Entry 4B6S (X-ray diffraction, 1.90 A resolution); this record covers chains A and C of the 3 polymer chains in the assembly.

Chain A (and C):
Protein: 3-dehydroquinate dehydratase
Source organism: Helicobacter pylori 26695
Notes: EC 4.2.1.10; chain C of this document is another copy of the same molecule, construct and numbering; everything in this record applies to it too
Reference sequence: Q48255 (AROQ_HELPY); numbering as in UniProt (aligned over 1-167)
Sequence (167 residues; numbered 1 to 167; the number before each row is that of its first residue):
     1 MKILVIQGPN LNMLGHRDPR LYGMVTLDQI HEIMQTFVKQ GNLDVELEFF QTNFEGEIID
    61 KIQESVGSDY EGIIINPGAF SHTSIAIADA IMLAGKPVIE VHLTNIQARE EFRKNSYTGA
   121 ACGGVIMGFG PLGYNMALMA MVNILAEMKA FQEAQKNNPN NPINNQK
Not modelled in the structure: 159-167 (chain C: 156-167)
Curated features (UniProtKB/Swiss-Prot):
  - active site: Tyr-22 (Proton acceptor), His-102 (Proton donor)
  - binding site (substrate): Asn-76, His-82, Asp-89, Leu-103, Thr-104, Arg-113
  - site: Arg-17 (Transition state stabilizer)
Ligand contacts: 2HN ((1R,2S,4S,5R)-2-(2,3,4,5,6-pentafluorophenyl)methyl-1,4,5-trihydroxy-3-oxocyclohexane-1-carboxylic acid): Pro-9, Asn-10, Leu-11, Met-13, Leu-14, Tyr-22, Asn-76, Gly-78, Ala-79, His-82, His-102, Leu-103, Thr-104, Ile-106, Arg-109, Arg-113
From the paper describing this entry:
  - catalytic residues: Pro-9, Asn-10, Arg-17, Tyr-22 (citing earlier work)
  - contacts within the chain: Asp-18/Arg-20, Pro-19/Leu-21 (backbone contact) (from molecular simulation)

Interface between chain A and chain C:
Pairs across the interface - 34 pairs, chain A then chain C:
  Pro-9(A) / Ala-86(C)  hydrophobic
  Asn-10(A) / Ile-59(C)
  Asn-10(A) / Gln-63(C)  hydrogen bond
  Asn-10(A) / Ala-86(C)  hydrogen bond (side chain-backbone)
  Asn-10(A) / Asp-89(C)
  Asn-10(A) / Ala-90(C)
  Asn-12(A) / Gln-63(C)  hydrogen bond
  Met-13(A) / Gln-63(C)
  Met-13(A) / Val-66(C)  hydrophobic
  Met-13(A) / Leu-93(C)  hydrophobic
  Arg-17(A) / Val-66(C)
  Arg-17(A) / Leu-93(C)  hydrogen bond (side chain-backbone)
  Arg-17(A) / Ala-94(C)
  Arg-17(A) / Gly-95(C)
  Asn-53(A) / Gly-56(C)
  Asn-53(A) / Ile-59(C)
  Asn-53(A) / Asp-60(C)  hydrogen bond
  Asn-53(A) / Gln-63(C)  hydrogen bond
  Phe-54(A) / Phe-54(C)  hydrophobic
  Phe-54(A) / Gly-56(C)
  Phe-54(A) / Glu-57(C)
  Phe-54(A) / Asp-60(C)
  Ala-79(A) / Ile-85(C)  hydrophobic
  Ala-79(A) / Ala-86(C)
  Ala-79(A) / Asp-89(C)
  Phe-80(A) / Glu-55(C)
  Phe-80(A) / Ala-86(C)  hydrophobic
  His-82(A) / Ile-85(C)
  Thr-83(A) / Thr-83(C)
  Thr-83(A) / Ile-85(C)
  Phe-112(A) / Ile-85(C)  hydrophobic
  Phe-112(A) / Tyr-117(C)
  Arg-113(A) / Ile-85(C)
  Arg-113(A) / Asp-89(C)  salt bridge
Other interface residues (no listed pair), chain A (14 interface residues in all): Glu-55
Other interface residues (no listed pair), chain C (18 interface residues in all): Met-92

Overview:
14 residues of chain A face 18 of chain C across their interface; the contacts include 6 hydrogen bonds and 1
salt bridge. Polar contacts include Arg-113(A)/Asp-89(C), Asn-10(A)/Gln-63(C) and Asn-10(A)/Ala-86(C). The
paper reports catalytic residues Pro-9(A), Asn-10(A) and Arg-17(A) among others; contacts within the chain
involving Asp-18(A), Arg-20(A) and Pro-19(A) among others.
Both chains are 3-dehydroquinate dehydratase (Helicobacter pylori 26695). Entry 4B6S (Structure of
Helicobacter pylori Type II Dehydroquinase inhibited by (2S)-2-Perfluorobenzyl-3-dehydroquinic acid) was
determined by X-ray diffraction (same publication as 4B6O, 4B6P, 4B6Q and 4B6R).
